Entry 3GLI (X-ray diffraction, 3.50 A resolution); this record covers chains E and K of the 8 polymer chains in the assembly.

Chain E:
Name: DNA polymerase III subunit delta'
From: Escherichia coLI
Notes: EC 2.7.7.7
UniProtKB: P28631 (HOLB_ECOLI); residue numbers follow UniProt; this construct covers 1-334
Sequence (334 residues; each row starts with the number of its first residue):
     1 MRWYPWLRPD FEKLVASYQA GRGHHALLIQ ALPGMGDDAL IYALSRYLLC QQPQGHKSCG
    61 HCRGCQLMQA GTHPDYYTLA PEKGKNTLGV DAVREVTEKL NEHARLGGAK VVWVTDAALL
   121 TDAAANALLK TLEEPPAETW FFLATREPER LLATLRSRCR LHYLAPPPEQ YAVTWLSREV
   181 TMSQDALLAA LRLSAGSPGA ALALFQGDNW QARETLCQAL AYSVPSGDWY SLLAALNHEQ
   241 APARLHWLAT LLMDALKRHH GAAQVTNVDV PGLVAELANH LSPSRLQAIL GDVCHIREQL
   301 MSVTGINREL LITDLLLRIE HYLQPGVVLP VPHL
Bound ions: Zn2+: Cys-50, Cys-59, Cys-62, Cys-65
Residues lining bound ligands: ADP / beryllium trifluoride: Glu-133, Thr-154, Arg-158

Chain K:
Molecule: 15-nt DNA strand
Sequence (15 nucleotides; row label = number of the first residue in the row):
     1 TTTTTTATAG GCCAG
Unresolved in the structure: 1

Chain E / chain K interface:
Contacting residue pairs (12; chain E residue first):
  Lys-85(E) / DA7(K)  salt bridge to the phosphate
  Thr-87(E) / DA7(K)  hydrogen bond to the phosphate
  Gly-89(E) / DT8(K)  phosphate contact
  Val-90(E) / DT8(K)  hydrogen bond to the phosphate
  Val-90(E) / DA9(K)  phosphate contact
  Asp-91(E) / DA9(K)  phosphate contact
  Arg-94(E) / DA9(K)  salt bridge to the phosphate
  Thr-121(E) / DA7(K)  hydrogen bond to the phosphate
  Thr-121(E) / DT8(K)  hydrogen bond to the phosphate
  Ala-123(E) / DT8(K)  sugar contact
  Thr-304(E) / DT5(K)  base contact
  Gly-305(E) / DT5(K)  phosphate contact
Other interface residues (no listed pair), chain E (11 interface residues in all): Ala-124
Other interface residues (no listed pair), chain K (5 interface residues in all): DT6

Overview:
11 residues of chain E and 5 residues of chain K are in contact, with 4 hydrogen bonds and 2 salt bridges.
Among the polar pairs are Thr-87(E)/DA7(K), Val-90(E)/DT8(K) and Thr-121(E)/DA7(K). Bound to chain E: ADP /
beryllium trifluoride.
Chain E is DNA polymerase III subunit delta' (Escherichia coLI) and chain K is a 15-nt DNA strand; the
structure, Crystal Structure of the E. coli clamp loader bound to Primer-Template DNA and Psi Peptide, was
determined by X-ray diffraction (same publication as 3GLF, 3GLG and 3GLH).
